8GH2 - chains A and B of the 6 polymer chains in the assembly; structure by electron microscopy, 3.66 A resolution.

== Chain A (and B) ==
Molecule: malate dehydrogenase
From: Trypanosoma cruzi strain CL Brener
Notes: chain B of this document is another copy of the same molecule, construct and numbering; everything in this record applies to it too
Reference sequence: Q4DRD8 (Q4DRD8_TRYCC); residue numbers follow UniProt; this construct covers 1-323
Amino-acid sequence (323 residues; numbered 1 to 323; the number before each row is that of its first residue):
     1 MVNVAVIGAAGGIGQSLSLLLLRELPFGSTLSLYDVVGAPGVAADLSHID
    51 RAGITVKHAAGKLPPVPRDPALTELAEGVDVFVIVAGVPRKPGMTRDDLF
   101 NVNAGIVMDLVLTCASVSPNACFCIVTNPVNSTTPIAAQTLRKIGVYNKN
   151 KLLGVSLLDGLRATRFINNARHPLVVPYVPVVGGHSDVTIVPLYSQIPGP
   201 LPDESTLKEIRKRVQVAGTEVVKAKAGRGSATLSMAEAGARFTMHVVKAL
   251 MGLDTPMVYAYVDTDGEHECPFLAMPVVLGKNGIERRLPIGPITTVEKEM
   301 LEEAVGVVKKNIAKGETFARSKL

== Interface between chain A and chain B ==
Contacting residue pairs (43; chain A residue first):
  Leu19(A) - Leu20(B)  hydrophobic
  Leu19(A) - Leu233(B)  hydrophobic
  Leu19(A) - Glu237(B)
  Leu20(A) - Leu19(B)  hydrophobic
  Leu20(A) - Arg23(B)
  Arg23(A) - Leu20(B)
  Arg23(A) - Glu237(B)  salt bridge
  Gly41(A) - Lys225(B)
  Val42(A) - Leu233(B)  hydrophobic
  Asp45(A) - Ala231(B)
  Asp45(A) - Thr232(B)  hydrogen bond (side chain-backbone)
  Asp45(A) - Leu233(B)  hydrogen bond (side chain-backbone)
  Asp45(A) - Ser234(B)  hydrogen bond (side chain-backbone)
  Leu46(A) - Leu233(B)  hydrophobic
  Ser47(A) - Arg165(B)
  His48(A) - Leu161(B)
  His48(A) - Arg162(B)
  His48(A) - Arg165(B)
  His48(A) - Ala217(B)
  Ile49(A) - Arg165(B)
  Asp50(A) - Leu161(B)
  Asp50(A) - Thr164(B)
  Asp50(A) - Arg241(B)  salt bridge
  Ala52(A) - Asn168(B)
  Ile54(A) - Arg165(B)  hydrogen bond (backbone-side chain)
  Leu161(A) - His48(B)
  Arg162(A) - His48(B)
  Arg165(A) - Ser47(B)
  Arg165(A) - His48(B)
  Arg165(A) - Ile49(B)
  Arg165(A) - Ala52(B)
  Arg165(A) - Ile54(B)  hydrogen bond (side chain-backbone)
  Glu220(A) - His48(B)  salt bridge
  Val221(A) - His48(B)
  Ala224(A) - Gly41(B)
  Ala224(A) - Ala44(B)  hydrophobic
  Ala231(A) - Asp45(B)
  Leu233(A) - Asp45(B)
  Leu233(A) - Leu46(B)  hydrophobic
  Ser234(A) - Asp45(B)  hydrogen bond
  Glu237(A) - Arg23(B)  salt bridge
  Glu237(A) - Ile49(B)
  Arg241(A) - Asp50(B)  salt bridge
Interface residues without a listed pair, chain A (32 interface residues in all): Pro40, Ala44, Phe166, Asn168, Asn169, Ala217, Lys225, Thr232
Interface residues without a listed pair, chain B (34 interface residues in all): Gln15, Ser16, Glu24, Pro40, Gly53, Phe166, Val221, Ala224

== Summary ==
32 residues of chain A and 34 residues of chain B are in contact; the contacts include 6 hydrogen bonds and 5
salt bridges. Polar contacts include Arg23(A)-Glu237(B), Asp50(A)-Arg241(B) and Glu220(A)-His48(B).
Chain A and chain B are both malate dehydrogenase (Trypanosoma cruzi strain CL Brener); the structure,
Structure of Trypanosoma (MDH)4-(Pex5)2, close conformation, was determined by electron microscopy (same
publication as 8GGD, 8GGH, 8GH3 and 8GI0).
